2NVQ - chains T and B of the 13 polymer chains in the assembly; structure by X-ray diffraction, 2.90 A resolution.

== Chain T ==
Molecule: 28-MER DNA template strand
Sequence (28 nucleotides; each row starts with the number of its first residue):
     1 CTACCGATAAGCAGACGATCCTCTCGAT

== Chain B ==
Molecule: DNA-directed RNA polymerase II 140 kDa polypeptide
From: Saccharomyces cerevisiae
Notes: EC 2.7.7.6
UniProtKB: P08518 (RPB2_YEAST); residue numbers follow UniProt; this construct covers 1-1224
Sequence (1224 residues; numbered 1 to 1224; the number before each row is that of its first residue):
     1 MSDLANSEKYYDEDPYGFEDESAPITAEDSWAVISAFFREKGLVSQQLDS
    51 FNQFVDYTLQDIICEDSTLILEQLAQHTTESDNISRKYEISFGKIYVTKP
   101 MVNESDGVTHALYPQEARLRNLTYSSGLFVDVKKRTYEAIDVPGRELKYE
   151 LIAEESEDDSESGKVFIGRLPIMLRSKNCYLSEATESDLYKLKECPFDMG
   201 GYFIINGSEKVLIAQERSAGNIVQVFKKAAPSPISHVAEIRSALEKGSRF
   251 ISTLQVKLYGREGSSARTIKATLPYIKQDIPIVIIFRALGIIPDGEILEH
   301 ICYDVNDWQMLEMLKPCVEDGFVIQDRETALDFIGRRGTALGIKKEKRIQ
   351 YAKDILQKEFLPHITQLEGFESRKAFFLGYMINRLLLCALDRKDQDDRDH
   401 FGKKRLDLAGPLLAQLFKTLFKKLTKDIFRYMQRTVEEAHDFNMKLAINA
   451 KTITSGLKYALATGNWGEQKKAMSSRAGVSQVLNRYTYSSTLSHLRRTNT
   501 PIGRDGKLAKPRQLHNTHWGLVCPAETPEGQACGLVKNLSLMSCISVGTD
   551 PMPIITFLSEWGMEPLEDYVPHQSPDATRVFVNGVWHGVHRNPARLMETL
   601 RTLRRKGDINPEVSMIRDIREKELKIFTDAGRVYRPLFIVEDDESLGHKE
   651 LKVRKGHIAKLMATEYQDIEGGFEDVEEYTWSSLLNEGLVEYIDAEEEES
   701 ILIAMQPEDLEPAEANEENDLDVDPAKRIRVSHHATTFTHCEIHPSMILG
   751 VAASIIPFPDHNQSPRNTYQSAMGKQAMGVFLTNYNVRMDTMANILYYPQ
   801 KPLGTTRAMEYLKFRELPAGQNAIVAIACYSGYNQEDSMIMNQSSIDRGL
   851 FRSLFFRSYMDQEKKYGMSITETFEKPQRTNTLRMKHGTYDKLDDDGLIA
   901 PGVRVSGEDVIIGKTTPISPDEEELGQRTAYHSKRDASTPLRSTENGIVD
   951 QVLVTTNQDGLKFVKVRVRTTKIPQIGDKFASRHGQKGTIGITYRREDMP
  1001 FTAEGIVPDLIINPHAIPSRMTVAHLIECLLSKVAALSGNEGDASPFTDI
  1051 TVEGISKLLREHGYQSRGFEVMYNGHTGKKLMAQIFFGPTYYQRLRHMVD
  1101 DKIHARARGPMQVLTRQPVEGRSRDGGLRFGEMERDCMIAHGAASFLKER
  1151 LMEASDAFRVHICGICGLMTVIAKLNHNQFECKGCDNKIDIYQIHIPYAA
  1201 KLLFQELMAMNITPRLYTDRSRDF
Unresolved in the structure: 1-19, 71-88, 142-163, 336-344, 438-445, 503-508, 669-677, 716-721, 920-932
Ion coordination: Zn2+: Cys1163, Cys1166, Cys1182, Cys1185
Small-molecule neighbours: deoxyuridine-5'-triphosphate (DUT): Arg766, Tyr769, Asp837, Lys987, Ser1019, Arg1020

== How chain T and chain B interact ==
Contacting residue pairs (19):
  DT19(T) with Met1133(B), sugar contact
  DC20(T) with Arg1129(B), salt bridge to the phosphate; Gly1131(B), phosphate contact
  DC21(T) with Leu1128(B), phosphate contact; Arg1129(B), hydrogen bond to the phosphate
  DT22(T) with Gly1121(B), phosphate contact; Arg1122(B), hydrogen bond to the phosphate
  DC23(T) with Arg1122(B), salt bridge to the phosphate; Ser1123(B), hydrogen bond to the phosphate
  DT24(T) with Met792(B), phosphate contact; Arg857(B), salt bridge to the phosphate; Arg942(B), salt bridge to the phosphate
  DC25(T) with Val482(B), sugar contact; Thr791(B), hydrogen bond to the phosphate
  DG26(T) with Lys210(B), salt bridge to the phosphate; Ala462(B), sugar contact; Thr463(B), phosphate contact
  DA27(T) with Tyr459(B), sugar contact; Ala462(B), phosphate contact
Other interface residues (no listed pair), chain B (18 interface residues in all): Ser208, Gly1127

== Summary ==
9 residues of chain T and 18 residues of chain B are in contact, with 4 hydrogen bonds and 5 salt bridges.
Among the polar pairs are DC21(T)-Arg1129(B), DT22(T)-Arg1122(B) and DC23(T)-Ser1123(B). Bound to chain B:
deoxyuridine-5'-triphosphate. Cys1163(B), Cys1166(B), Cys1182(B) and Cys1185(B) form the Zn2+ site.
Chain T is 28-MER DNA template strand and chain B is DNA-directed RNA polymerase II 140 kDa polypeptide
(Saccharomyces cerevisiae); the structure, RNA Polymerase II Elongation Complex in 150 mM Mg+2 with 2'dUTP,
was determined by X-ray diffraction, deposited together with 2E2H, 2E2I, 2E2J, 2NVT, 2NVX, 2NVY, 2NVZ and
2YU9.
